2ESD - chains A and B of the 4 polymer chains in the assembly; structure by X-ray diffraction, 2.55 A resolution.

== Chain A (and B) ==
Molecule: NADP-dependent glyceraldehyde-3-phosphate dehydrogenase
Organism: Streptococcus mutans
Notes: EC 1.2.1.9; chain B of this document is another copy of the same molecule, construct and numbering; everything in this record applies to it too
Reference sequence: Q59931 (GAPN_STRMU); numbering as in UniProt (aligned over 1-475)
Chain sequence (475 residues; row label = number of the first residue in the row):
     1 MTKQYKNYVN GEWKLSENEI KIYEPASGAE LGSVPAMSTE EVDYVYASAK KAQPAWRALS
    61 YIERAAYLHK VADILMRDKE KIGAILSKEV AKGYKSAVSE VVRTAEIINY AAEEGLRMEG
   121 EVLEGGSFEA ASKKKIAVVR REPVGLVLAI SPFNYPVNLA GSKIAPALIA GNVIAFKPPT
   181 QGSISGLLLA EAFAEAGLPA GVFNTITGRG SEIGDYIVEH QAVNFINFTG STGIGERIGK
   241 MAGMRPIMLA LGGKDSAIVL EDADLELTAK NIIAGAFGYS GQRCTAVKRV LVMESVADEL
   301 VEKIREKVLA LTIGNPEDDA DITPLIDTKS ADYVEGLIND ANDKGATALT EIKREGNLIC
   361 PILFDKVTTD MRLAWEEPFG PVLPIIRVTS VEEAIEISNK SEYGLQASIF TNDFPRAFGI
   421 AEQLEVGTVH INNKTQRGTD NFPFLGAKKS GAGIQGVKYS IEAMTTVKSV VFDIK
Not modelled in the structure: 1
Covalently attached groups: glyceraldehyde-3-phosphate (G3H) linked to C284
Differences from the reference sequence: engineered mutation A250 (Glu in Q59931)
Small-molecule neighbours:
  - glyceraldehyde-3-phosphate (G3H): R103, N154, Y155, L159, R283, T285, Q436, R437, G438, F444
  - NADP (NAP; NADP nicotinamide-adenine-dinucleotide phosphate): I150, S151, P152, F153, K177, P178, P179, T180, Q181, G208, R209, G210, S211, G214, D215, V218, F228, T229, G230, S231, T232, I234, R237, I238, M241, L251, G252, K329, S330, Y333, V334, E377, P378, F379
Curated features (UniProtKB/Swiss-Prot):
  - active site: C284
  - binding site (substrate): R103, N154, Y155, R283 to T285, R437
  - binding site (NADP(+)): S151, K177, T180, D215, E377

== How chain A and chain B interact ==
Pairs across the interface - 112 pairs, chain A then chain B:
  R57(A) - E422(B)  hydrogen bond (side chain-backbone)
  E106(A) - F128(B)
  I107(A) - F128(B)  hydrophobic
  Y110(A) - S127(B)
  Y110(A) - F128(B)  hydrophobic
  E121(A) - K458(B)  salt bridge
  E121(A) - Y459(B)  hydrogen bond
  L123(A) - N441(B)
  L123(A) - F442(B)
  L123(A) - P443(B)
  L123(A) - K458(B)
  L123(A) - Y459(B)
  E124(A) - N441(B)  hydrogen bond (backbone-side chain)
  E124(A) - F442(B)
  G125(A) - T439(B)
  G125(A) - F442(B)
  S127(A) - Y110(B)
  F128(A) - E106(B)
  F128(A) - I107(B)  hydrophobic
  F128(A) - Y110(B)  hydrophobic
  F128(A) - D440(B)
  F128(A) - N441(B)
  S132(A) - T439(B)
  K135(A) - N433(B)
  A137(A) - F442(B)  hydrophobic
  V138(A) - F418(B)  hydrophobic
  V139(A) - P443(B)  hydrophobic
  R140(A) - E422(B)  salt bridge
  E142(A) - E422(B)
  E236(A) - M244(B)
  G239(A) - G243(B)
  K240(A) - K240(B)
  G243(A) - G239(B)
  M244(A) - E236(B)
  M244(A) - L249(B)  hydrophobic
  M244(A) - L251(B)  hydrophobic
  M244(A) - K448(B)
  M244(A) - K449(B)
  M244(A) - A452(B)
  L249(A) - M244(B)  hydrophobic
  L251(A) - M244(B)  hydrophobic
  F414(A) - F472(B)  hydrophobic
  F418(A) - V470(B)  hydrophobic
  A421(A) - K468(B)  hydrogen bond (backbone-side chain)
  A421(A) - V470(B)  hydrophobic
  E422(A) - R57(B)  hydrogen bond (backbone-side chain)
  E422(A) - R140(B)  salt bridge
  E422(A) - E142(B)
  E422(A) - K468(B)  hydrogen bond (backbone-side chain)
  L424(A) - K468(B)  hydrogen bond (backbone-side chain)
  V426(A) - K468(B)
  G427(A) - V467(B)
  G427(A) - K468(B)
  G427(A) - S469(B)  hydrogen bond (backbone-backbone)
  T428(A) - S469(B)
  T428(A) - V471(B)
  V429(A) - S469(B)  hydrogen bond (backbone-backbone)
  V429(A) - V470(B)
  V429(A) - V471(B)  hydrogen bond (backbone-backbone)
  H430(A) - V471(B)
  I431(A) - V470(B)  hydrophobic
  I431(A) - V471(B)  hydrogen bond (backbone-backbone)
  I431(A) - F472(B)  hydrophobic
  N433(A) - K135(B)
  N433(A) - D473(B)  hydrogen bond
  T439(A) - G125(B)
  T439(A) - S132(B)
  D440(A) - F128(B)
  N441(A) - L123(B)
  N441(A) - E124(B)  hydrogen bond (side chain-backbone)
  N441(A) - F128(B)
  F442(A) - L123(B)
  F442(A) - E124(B)
  F442(A) - G125(B)
  F442(A) - K135(B)
  F442(A) - I136(B)
  F442(A) - A137(B)  hydrophobic
  F442(A) - V471(B)  hydrophobic
  P443(A) - L123(B)
  P443(A) - V139(B)  hydrophobic
  P443(A) - S469(B)
  L445(A) - T466(B)
  L445(A) - V467(B)
  K448(A) - M244(B)
  G451(A) - M244(B)
  A452(A) - M244(B)
  K458(A) - E121(B)  salt bridge
  Y459(A) - E121(B)  hydrogen bond
  Y459(A) - L123(B)
  T466(A) - L445(B)
  V467(A) - G427(B)
  V467(A) - L445(B)
  K468(A) - A421(B)  hydrogen bond (side chain-backbone)
  K468(A) - E422(B)  hydrogen bond (side chain-backbone)
  K468(A) - L424(B)  hydrogen bond (side chain-backbone)
  K468(A) - V426(B)
  K468(A) - G427(B)
  S469(A) - G427(B)  hydrogen bond (backbone-backbone)
  S469(A) - T428(B)
  S469(A) - V429(B)  hydrogen bond (backbone-backbone)
  S469(A) - P443(B)
  V470(A) - F418(B)  hydrophobic
  V470(A) - A421(B)  hydrophobic
  V470(A) - V429(B)
  V470(A) - I431(B)  hydrophobic
  V471(A) - T428(B)
  V471(A) - V429(B)  hydrogen bond (backbone-backbone)
  V471(A) - H430(B)
  V471(A) - I431(B)  hydrogen bond (backbone-backbone)
  V471(A) - F442(B)  hydrophobic
  F472(A) - F414(B)  hydrophobic
  D473(A) - N433(B)  hydrogen bond
Interface residues without a listed pair, chain A (63 interface residues in all): E129, I136, Q221, I247, Q423, Q436, K449, I454
Interface residues without a listed pair, chain B (61 interface residues in all): E129, V138, I247, Q436, G451, I454

== In short ==
The interface between chain A and chain B involves 63 residues on one side and 61 on the other; the contacts
include 22 hydrogen bonds and 4 salt bridges. Polar pairs include E121(A)-K458(B), R140(A)-E422(B) and
R57(A)-E422(B). Ligands of chain A: NADP.
Both chains are NADP-dependent glyceraldehyde-3-phosphate dehydrogenase (Streptococcus mutans). Entry 2ESD
(Crystal Structure of thioacylenzyme intermediate of an Nadp Dependent Aldehyde Dehydrogenase) was determined
by X-ray diffraction, deposited together with 2QE0.
